PDB entry 8DBW | electron microscopy, 4.10 A resolution (low resolution: residue-level contacts below are approximate; hydrogen-bond / salt-bridge calls are withheld) | chains N and S of the 22 polymer chains in the assembly

Chain N (and S):
Molecule: ATP synthase subunit c
Source organism: Escherichia coli
Notes: chain S of this document is another copy of the same molecule, construct and numbering; everything in this record applies to it too
UniProtKB: F4TL55 (F4TL55_ECOLX); residue numbers follow UniProt; this construct covers 3-79
Amino-acid sequence (77 residues; numbered 3 to 79; the number before each row is that of its first residue):
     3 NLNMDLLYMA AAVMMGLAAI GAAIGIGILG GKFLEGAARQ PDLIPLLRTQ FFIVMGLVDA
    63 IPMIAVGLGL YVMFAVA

Interface between chain N and chain S:
Pairs across the interface - 49 pairs, chain N then chain S:
  D7(N) - N5(S)
  D7(N) - L8(S)
  Y10(N) - L9(S)
  M11(N) - M11(S)
  M11(N) - A12(S)
  A14(N) - A12(S)
  A14(N) - M16(S)
  M17(N) - M16(S)
  M17(N) - A67(S)
  M17(N) - L70(S)
  G18(N) - L19(S)
  A21(N) - A20(S)
  A21(N) - I63(S)
  I22(N) - L19(S)
  A24(N) - I63(S)
  A25(N) - G23(S)
  A25(N) - A24(S)
  A25(N) - G27(S)
  I26(N) - G23(S)
  I26(N) - I26(S)
  I28(N) - L59(S)
  I28(N) - V60(S)
  G29(N) - G27(S)
  G29(N) - I30(S)
  G32(N) - L31(S)
  G32(N) - V56(S)
  G33(N) - L31(S)
  G33(N) - K34(S)
  F35(N) - V56(S)
  L36(N) - L31(S)
  L36(N) - K34(S)
  L36(N) - F35(S)
  E37(N) - K34(S)
  A40(N) - G38(S)
  A40(N) - R41(S)
  R41(N) - R41(S)
  P43(N) - L45(S)
  I46(N) - L48(S)
  I46(N) - Q52(S)
  R50(N) - Q52(S)
  F53(N) - V56(S)
  F53(N) - L59(S)
  F54(N) - L59(S)
  M57(N) - L59(S)
  M65(N) - I63(S)
  L72(N) - I66(S)
  M75(N) - Y73(S)
  F76(N) - L70(S)
  F76(N) - Y73(S)
Also at the interface, not in a pair above, chain N (36 interface residues in all): N3, L19, A20, I30, A39, V68
Also at the interface, not in a pair above, chain S (36 interface residues in all): V15, E37, L49, F53, P64, V74, V78

Overview:
Chain N and chain S each contribute 36 residues to their interface.
Chain N and chain S are both ATP synthase subunit c (Escherichia coli); the structure, E. coli ATP synthase
imaged in 10mM MgATP State3 "down" Fo classified, was determined by electron microscopy (same publication as
8DBP, 8DBQ, 8DBR, 8DBS, 8DBT, 8DBU and 8DBV).
